6GCS - chains A and B of the 42 polymer chains in the assembly; structure by electron microscopy, 4.32 A resolution (low resolution: residue-level contacts below are approximate; hydrogen-bond / salt-bridge calls are withheld).

Chain A:
Name: 75-kDa protein (nuam)
From: Yarrowia lipolytica
Notes: EC 1.6.99.3
UniProt: Q9UUU3 (Q9UUU3_YARLL); residues 1-728 here = UniProt positions 1-728
Sequence (728 residues; numbered 1 to 728; the number before each row is that of its first residue):
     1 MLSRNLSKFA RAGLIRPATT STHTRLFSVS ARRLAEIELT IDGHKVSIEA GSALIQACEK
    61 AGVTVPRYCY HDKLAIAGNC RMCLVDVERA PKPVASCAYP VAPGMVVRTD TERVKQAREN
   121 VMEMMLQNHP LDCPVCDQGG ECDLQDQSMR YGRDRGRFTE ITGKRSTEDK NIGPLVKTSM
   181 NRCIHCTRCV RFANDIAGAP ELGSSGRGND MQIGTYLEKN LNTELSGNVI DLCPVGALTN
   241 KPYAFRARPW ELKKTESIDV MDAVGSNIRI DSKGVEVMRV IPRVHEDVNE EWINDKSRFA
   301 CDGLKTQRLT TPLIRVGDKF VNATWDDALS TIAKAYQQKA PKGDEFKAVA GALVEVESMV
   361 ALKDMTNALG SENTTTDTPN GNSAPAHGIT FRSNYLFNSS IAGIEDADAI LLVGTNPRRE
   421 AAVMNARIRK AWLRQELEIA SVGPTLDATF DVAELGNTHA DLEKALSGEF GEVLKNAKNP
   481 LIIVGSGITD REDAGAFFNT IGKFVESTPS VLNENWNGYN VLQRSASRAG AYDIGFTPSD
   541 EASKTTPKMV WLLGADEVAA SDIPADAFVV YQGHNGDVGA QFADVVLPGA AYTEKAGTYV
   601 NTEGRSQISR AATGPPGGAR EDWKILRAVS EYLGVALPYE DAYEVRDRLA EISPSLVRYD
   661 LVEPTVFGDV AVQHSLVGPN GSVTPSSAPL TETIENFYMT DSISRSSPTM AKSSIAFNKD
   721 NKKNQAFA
Disordered / not traced: 1-34, 724-728
Metal / ion sites: 2Fe-2S cluster Fe: C69, C80, C83, C97; 4Fe-4S cluster Fe site 1: H129, C133, C136, C142; 4Fe-4S cluster Fe site 2: C183, C186, C189, C233
Residues lining bound ligands:
  - 2Fe-2S cluster (FES): I55, C69, Y70, A77, G78, N79, C80, R81, M82, C83, A95, C97
  - 4Fe-4S cluster (SF4), molecule 1: H129, P130, D132, C133, C136, Q138, C142, L144, Q145, R182, V235, G236
  - 4Fe-4S cluster (SF4), molecule 2: M180, C183, I184, H185, C186, T187, R188, C189, I213, C233, P234, V235, A237, L238

Chain B:
Name: 51-kDa protein (nubm)
From: Yarrowia lipolytica
Notes: EC 1.6.5.3, 1.6.99.3
UniProt: Q9UUU2 (Q9UUU2_YARLL); numbering as in UniProt (aligned over 1-488)
Sequence (488 residues; each row starts with the number of its first residue):
     1 MLRTTLHKRG LARLSRGFAT TQDATPKARQ YGGLKDQDRI FQNLYDNYGW DLASARKQGD
    61 WYKTKELILK GDTWIIDEIK KSGLRGRGGA GFPSGLKWSF MNPPGWEKNE GPRYLVVNAD
   121 EGEPGTCKDR EIMRKDPHKL VEGCLLAGRA MNATAAYIYI RGEFYNEAAV LQTAINEAYA
   181 AGLIGKDACG SGYDFDVYIH RGMGAYVCGE ETSLIESLEG KAGKPRLKPP FPAGVGLFGR
   241 PSTVTNVETV AVAPTILRRG GDWFASFGRE RNSGTKLFCI SGNVNEPCTV EEEMSIPLRE
   301 LLEKHCGGIK GGWDNLLGVI PGGCSVPILP KNICEDVLMD FDALKDVQSG LGTAAVIVIN
   361 KQQDVIRAIQ RFAAFYKHES CGQCTPCREG TTWLLKAMDR FRTGQAKERE IDMLYELTKD
   421 IEGHTICALG DAAAWPIQGL IRNFRPEMET RMKKFHDEVG AVSVGGWMKD ARVEKGKVVG
   481 APLPGVHH
Disordered / not traced: 1-32, 476-488
Metal / ion sites: 4Fe-4S cluster Fe: C381, C384, C387, C427
Residues lining bound ligands:
  - FMN (flavin mononucleotide): G86, R87, G88, G89, A90, S94, K97, N118, D120, E121, G122, E123, Y206, G209, E210, E211, V244, T245, N246, T249, A428, L429
  - 4Fe-4S cluster (SF4): V207, P225, E379, S380, C381, G382, Q383, C384, C387, R388, T425, I426, C427, L429, G430
What the authors report for this chain:
  - conformationally variable residues (loop rearrangement): G88 to G91

How chain A and chain B interact:
Contacting residue pairs (59; chain A residue first):
  G78(A) - I426(B)
  N79(A) - Q383(B)
  N79(A) - T385(B)
  C80(A) - T385(B)
  R81(A) - L227(B)
  R81(A) - T385(B)
  R81(A) - P386(B)
  R81(A) - H424(B)
  R81(A) - T425(B)
  R81(A) - I426(B)
  L84(A) - H424(B)
  K92(A) - G423(B)
  A95(A) - L227(B)
  A98(A) - L227(B)
  Y99(A) - P229(B)
  P100(A) - P229(B)
  A117(A) - H424(B)
  N120(A) - D420(B)
  V121(A) - D420(B)
  E123(A) - E389(B)
  M124(A) - T385(B)
  M124(A) - E389(B)
  M124(A) - G390(B)
  M124(A) - L417(B)
  M124(A) - D420(B)
  M125(A) - T385(B)
  M125(A) - E389(B)
  L126(A) - E389(B)
  Q127(A) - E389(B)
  Q127(A) - W393(B)
  Q127(A) - L417(B)
  N128(A) - E389(B)
  R153(A) - E416(B)
  R157(A) - W393(B)
  R157(A) - M413(B)
  R157(A) - E416(B)
  T159(A) - R400(B)
  T159(A) - V459(B)
  E160(A) - G460(B)
  T162(A) - K396(B)
  T162(A) - R400(B)
  G163(A) - K396(B)
  I184(A) - T385(B)
  I184(A) - R388(B)
  H185(A) - R388(B)
  S204(A) - K224(B)
  G206(A) - C381(B)
  R207(A) - G204(B)
  R207(A) - H378(B)
  R207(A) - E379(B)
  R207(A) - S380(B)
  R207(A) - C381(B)
  G208(A) - S380(B)
  G208(A) - C381(B)
  G208(A) - R388(B)
  N209(A) - K377(B)
  N209(A) - T392(B)
  M211(A) - K224(B)
  M211(A) - G382(B)
Also at the interface, not in a pair above, chain A (36 interface residues in all): P93, F158, I161
Also at the interface, not in a pair above, chain B (38 interface residues in all): A205, V207, C384, E410, M468, A471, R472, V473

Overview:
The interface between chain A and chain B involves 36 residues on one side and 38 on the other. Ligands of
chain A: 4Fe-4S cluster and 2Fe-2S cluster. Chain B binds 4Fe-4S cluster and flavin mononucleotide. C69(A),
C80(A), C83(A) and C97(A) coordinate a 2Fe-2S cluster Fe ion. The paper reports conformational variability at
G88(B).
Chain A is 75-kDa protein (nuam) and chain B is 51-kDa protein (nubm), both from Yarrowia lipolytica; the
structure, Cryo-EM structure of respiratory complex I from Yarrowia lipolytica, was determined by electron
microscopy.
